1E92 - chains A and C of the 4 polymer chains in the assembly; structure by X-ray diffraction, 2.20 A resolution.

[Chain A (and C)]
Name: Pteridine reductase 1
From: Leishmania major
Notes: EC 1.1.1.253; chain C of this document is another copy of the same molecule, construct and numbering; everything in this record applies to it too
Amino-acid sequence (288 residues; row label = number of the first residue in the row):
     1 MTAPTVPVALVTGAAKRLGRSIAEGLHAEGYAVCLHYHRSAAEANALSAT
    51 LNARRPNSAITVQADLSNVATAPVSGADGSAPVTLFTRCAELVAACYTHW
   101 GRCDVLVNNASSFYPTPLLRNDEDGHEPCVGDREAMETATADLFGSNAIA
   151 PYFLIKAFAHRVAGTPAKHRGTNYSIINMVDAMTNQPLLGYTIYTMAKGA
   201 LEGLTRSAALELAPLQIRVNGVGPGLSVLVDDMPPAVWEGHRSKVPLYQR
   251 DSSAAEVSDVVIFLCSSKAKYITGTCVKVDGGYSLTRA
Disordered / not traced: 1-5, 74-80, 123-130 (chain C: 1-5, 74-80, 122-131, 231-239)
Small-molecule neighbours:
  - 7,8-dihydrobiopterin (HBI): R17, S111, S112, F113, D181, L188, Y194, G225, L226, S227, L229, V230
  - NADP (NAP; NADP nicotinamide-adenine-dinucleotide phosphate): G13, K16, R17, L18, G19, H36, Y37, H38, R39, S40, A64, D65, L66, S67, N109, A110, S111, S112, D142, S146, N147, M179, V180, D181, Y194, K198, P224, G225, L226, S227
Reported in the primary citation:
  - self-association interface (contacts with another copy of this molecule): R287
  - binding site for 7,8-dihydrobiopterin: R17, F113, Y194, R287
  - binding site for NADP: R17, H38, R39, S40, K198, S227
  - specificity-determining residues: H38, R39, S40
  - catalytic residues: D181, Y194
  - catalytic residues: R17, K198 (proposed by the authors, not directly observed)
  - contacts within the chain: D181-Y194 (hydrogen bond)
  - mutagenesis - Y194F: increased catalytic activity on DHF (citing earlier work)

[Interface between chain A and chain C]
Residue-residue contacts (57):
  R206(A) with L285(C)
  L210(A) with P246(C), hydrophobic
  A213(A) with P246(C); L247(C)
  Q216(A) with Y248(C)
  R218(A) with L247(C)
  L226(A) with Y271(C)
  V245(A) with Y271(C)
  P246(A) with L210(C), hydrophobic; A213(C)
  L247(A) with A213(C); R218(C); K270(C)
  Y248(A) with Q216(C); K270(C), hydrogen bond (side chain-backbone); Y271(C), hydrophobic
  R250(A) with Y271(C), hydrogen bond (backbone-side chain)
  D251(A) with Y271(C)
  S252(A) with Y271(C), hydrogen bond (backbone-side chain)
  E256(A) with K270(C); Y271(C)
  D259(A) with F263(C); K268(C)
  V260(A) with F263(C), hydrophobic; I272(C), hydrophobic
  F263(A) with D259(C); V260(C), hydrophobic; F263(C), hydrophobic
  K268(A) with D259(C)
  K270(A) with L247(C); Y248(C), hydrogen bond (backbone-side chain); E256(C), salt bridge
  Y271(A) with L226(C); V245(C); Y248(C), hydrophobic; R250(C), hydrogen bond (side chain-backbone); D251(C); S252(C), hydrogen bond (side chain-backbone); E256(C); V279(C); D280(C); G281(C), hydrogen bond (backbone-backbone)
  I272(A) with V260(C), hydrophobic; K278(C)
  T273(A) with D280(C); G281(C); G282(C)
  T275(A) with K278(C)
  K278(A) with I272(C); T275(C)
  V279(A) with Y271(C)
  D280(A) with Y271(C); T273(C)
  G281(A) with Y271(C), hydrogen bond (backbone-backbone); T273(C)
  G282(A) with T273(C)
  L285(A) with R206(C)
Also at the interface, not in a pair above, chain A (32 interface residues in all): A209, G274, V277
Also at the interface, not in a pair above, chain C (32 interface residues in all): A209, G274, V277

[Summary]
The chain A/chain C interface involves 32 residues from each chain; the contacts include 8 hydrogen bonds and
1 salt bridge. Polar contacts include K270(A)-E256(C), Y248(A)-K270(C) and R250(A)-Y271(C). Bound to chain A:
NADP and 7,8-dihydrobiopterin. From the paper: catalytic residues D181(A), Y194(A) and R17(A) among others;
Y194F of chain A increases catalytic activity on DHF.
Chain A and chain C are both Pteridine reductase 1 (Leishmania major); the structure, Pteridine reductase 1
from Leishmania major complexed with NADP+ and dihydrobiopterin, was determined by X-ray diffraction together
with 1E7W from the same study.
